Entry 7CAE (electron microscopy, 3.44 A resolution); this record covers chains A and B of the 5 polymer chains in the assembly.

# Chain A
Molecule: ABC sugar transporter, permease component
From: Mycolicibacterium smegmatis (strain ATCC 700084 / mc(2)155)
UniProtKB: I7G6S2 (I7G6S2_MYCS2); residues 1-305 here = UniProt positions 1-305
Chain sequence (305 residues; numbered 1 to 305; the number before each row is that of its first residue):
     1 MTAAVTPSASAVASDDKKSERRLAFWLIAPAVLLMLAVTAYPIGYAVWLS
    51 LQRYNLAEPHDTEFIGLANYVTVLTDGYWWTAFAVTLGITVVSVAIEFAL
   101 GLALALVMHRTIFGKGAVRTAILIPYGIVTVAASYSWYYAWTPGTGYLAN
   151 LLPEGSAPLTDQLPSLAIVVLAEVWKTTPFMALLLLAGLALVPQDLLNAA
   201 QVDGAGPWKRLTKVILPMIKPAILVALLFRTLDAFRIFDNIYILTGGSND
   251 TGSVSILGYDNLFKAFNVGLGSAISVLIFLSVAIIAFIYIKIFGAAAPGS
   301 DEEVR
Not modelled in the structure: 1-16, 299-305

# Chain B
Molecule: ABC transporter, permease protein SugB
From: Mycolicibacterium smegmatis (strain ATCC 700084 / mc(2)155)
UniProtKB: A0R2C1 (A0R2C1_MYCS2); numbering as in UniProt (aligned over 1-278)
Chain sequence (278 residues; row label = number of the first residue in the row):
     1 MADRVDARRATWWSVVNILVIVYALIPVLWILSLSLKPTSSVKDGKLIPT
    51 EITFANYKAIFSGDAFTSALFNSIGIGLITTIIAVVIGGMAAYAVARLQF
   101 PGKQLLIGVALLIAMFPHISLVTPIFNMWRGIGLFDTWPGLIIPYITFAL
   151 PLAIYTLSAFFREIPWDLEKAAKMDGATPAQAFRKVIAPLAAPGIVTAAI
   201 LVFIFAWNDLLLALSLTATQRAITAPVAIANFTGSSQFEEPTGSIAAGAM
   251 VITIPIIIFVLIFQRRIVAGLTSGAVKG
Not modelled in the structure: 1-6, 277-278

# How chain A and chain B interact
Pairs across the interface - 127 pairs, chain A then chain B:
  Glu20(A) - Arg97(B)
  Glu20(A) - Leu98(B)  hydrogen bond (side chain-backbone)
  Ala24(A) - Gln99(B)
  Phe25(A) - Gln99(B)
  Phe25(A) - Pro101(B)  hydrophobic
  Leu27(A) - Met90(B)
  Ile28(A) - Gln99(B)
  Ile28(A) - Leu106(B)  hydrophobic
  Pro30(A) - Ile87(B)  hydrophobic
  Pro30(A) - Met90(B)  hydrophobic
  Val32(A) - Leu106(B)  hydrophobic
  Leu34(A) - Ile146(B)  hydrophobic
  Leu34(A) - Thr147(B)
  Leu34(A) - Leu150(B)  hydrophobic
  Met35(A) - Ala110(B)  hydrophobic
  Met35(A) - Ile113(B)  hydrophobic
  Met35(A) - Leu150(B)  hydrophobic
  Val38(A) - Leu121(B)
  Val38(A) - Ile143(B)  hydrophobic
  Val38(A) - Thr147(B)
  Thr39(A) - Phe116(B)
  Thr39(A) - Thr147(B)
  Tyr41(A) - Met128(B)  hydrophobic
  Pro42(A) - Pro124(B)
  Pro42(A) - Ile125(B)  hydrophobic
  Ile43(A) - Phe116(B)  hydrophobic
  Ile43(A) - Ser120(B)
  Ile43(A) - Leu121(B)  hydrophobic
  Tyr45(A) - Pro124(B)  hydrophobic
  Tyr45(A) - Asn127(B)  hydrogen bond
  Leu49(A) - Asn127(B)
  Tyr54(A) - Asn127(B)
  Tyr54(A) - Arg130(B)
  Leu56(A) - Phe126(B)  hydrophobic
  Leu100(A) - Tyr23(B)
  Val107(A) - Val16(B)  hydrophobic
  Arg110(A) - Trp13(B)  hydrogen bond (backbone-side chain)
  Thr111(A) - Trp13(B)  hydrogen bond
  Thr111(A) - Asn17(B)  hydrogen bond
  Ile112(A) - Ala10(B)  hydrophobic
  Ile112(A) - Trp13(B)
  Phe113(A) - Ser14(B)
  Phe113(A) - Asn17(B)
  Gly116(A) - Gln264(B)
  Ala117(A) - Ile21(B)
  Val118(A) - Asn17(B)
  Val118(A) - Val20(B)  hydrophobic
  Arg119(A) - Gln264(B)
  Arg119(A) - Ala275(B)
  Thr120(A) - Val260(B)  hydrogen bond (side chain-backbone)
  Thr120(A) - Gln264(B)
  Ala121(A) - Ala24(B)
  Ile122(A) - Val20(B)  hydrophobic
  Leu123(A) - Val260(B)  hydrophobic
  Leu123(A) - Ile267(B)  hydrophobic
  Leu123(A) - Val268(B)  hydrophobic
  Ile124(A) - Leu25(B)  hydrophobic
  Ile124(A) - Val260(B)  hydrophobic
  Tyr126(A) - Leu271(B)
  Gly127(A) - Ile204(B)
  Gly127(A) - Ile256(B)
  Ile128(A) - Val28(B)  hydrophobic
  Ile128(A) - Asn208(B)
  Ile128(A) - Thr253(B)
  Ile128(A) - Ile256(B)
  Val129(A) - Trp207(B)  hydrophobic
  Val129(A) - Asn208(B)
  Val129(A) - Ile252(B)  hydrophobic
  Val131(A) - Leu210(B)  hydrophobic
  Val131(A) - Pro226(B)  hydrophobic
  Ala132(A) - Ile31(B)
  Ala132(A) - Ala249(B)  hydrophobic
  Ala132(A) - Thr253(B)
  Tyr135(A) - Ile245(B)  hydrophobic
  Ser136(A) - Pro27(B)  hydrogen bond (side chain-backbone)
  Ser136(A) - Trp30(B)
  Ser136(A) - Ile31(B)
  Trp137(A) - Pro27(B)  hydrophobic
  Tyr139(A) - Trp30(B)  hydrogen bond (backbone-side chain)
  Tyr139(A) - Leu34(B)  hydrophobic
  Tyr139(A) - Pro241(B)  hydrogen bond (side chain-backbone)
  Tyr139(A) - Thr242(B)
  Tyr139(A) - Ile245(B)
  Ala140(A) - Trp30(B)
  Gly144(A) - Ser41(B)
  Thr145(A) - Trp30(B)
  Thr145(A) - Lys43(B)
  Gly146(A) - Trp30(B)
  Gly146(A) - Lys43(B)
  Tyr147(A) - Ile26(B)
  Tyr147(A) - Trp30(B)  hydrophobic
  Tyr147(A) - Lys43(B)
  Asn150(A) - Lys43(B)
  Trp175(A) - Tyr23(B)  hydrogen bond (side chain-backbone)
  Trp175(A) - Pro27(B)
  Thr178(A) - Tyr23(B)
  Phe180(A) - Leu271(B)  hydrophobic
  Leu183(A) - Leu271(B)  hydrophobic
  Leu183(A) - Thr272(B)
  Leu184(A) - Tyr155(B)
  Ala187(A) - Thr272(B)
  Phe229(A) - Met115(B)  hydrophobic
  Leu232(A) - Met115(B)  hydrophobic
  Arg236(A) - Ala114(B)  hydrogen bond (side chain-backbone)
  Arg236(A) - Met115(B)
  Arg236(A) - Phe116(B)
  Arg236(A) - Pro117(B)
  Arg236(A) - His118(B)
  Phe238(A) - Leu211(B)  hydrophobic
  Phe238(A) - Leu214(B)  hydrophobic
  Asp239(A) - Leu210(B)
  Ser255(A) - Ile119(B)
  Tyr259(A) - Leu214(B)
  Leu262(A) - Thr123(B)
  Phe263(A) - Phe126(B)  hydrophobic
  Phe263(A) - Ser215(B)
  Gly271(A) - Thr123(B)  hydrogen bond (backbone-side chain)
  Ser272(A) - Thr123(B)
  Ser275(A) - Ile119(B)  hydrogen bond (side chain-backbone)
  Ser275(A) - Ser120(B)  hydrogen bond (backbone-side chain)
  Ser275(A) - Thr123(B)  hydrogen bond
  Ile278(A) - Pro117(B)  hydrophobic
  Ile278(A) - Ile119(B)  hydrophobic
  Phe279(A) - Phe116(B)  hydrophobic
  Phe279(A) - Ser120(B)
  Val282(A) - Pro117(B)  hydrophobic
  Ala297(A) - Ile107(B)
Interface residues without a listed pair, chain A (86 interface residues in all): Arg21, Ala31, Ala46, Leu104, Lys115, Pro125, Thr130, Val174, Leu186, Ala190, Leu228, Tyr242, Ile243, Gly258, Val268
Interface residues without a listed pair, chain B (80 interface residues in all): Arg9, Val42, Lys46, Ala91, Tyr93, Val122, Leu201, Ile229, Ala230, Thr233

# Overview
Chain A and chain B form an interface of 86 and 80 residues respectively, with 15 hydrogen bonds. Among the
polar pairs are Glu20(A)-Leu98(B), Tyr45(A)-Asn127(B) and Arg110(A)-Trp13(B).
Here chain A is ABC sugar transporter, permease component and chain B is ABC transporter, permease protein
SugB, both from Mycolicibacterium smegmatis (strain ATCC 700084 / mc(2)155). Entry 7CAE (Mycobacterium
smegmatis LpqY-SugABC complex in the resting state) was determined by electron microscopy, deposited together
with 7CAD, 7CAF and 7CAG.
